5NCJ - chain A; structure by X-ray diffraction, 1.53 A resolution.

== Chain A ==
Name: Leucine hydroxylase
From: Streptomyces sp. DSM 40835
UniProtKB: A0A0E3URV8 (A0A0E3URV8_9ACTN); residues 1-265 here = UniProt positions 1-265
Amino-acid sequence (268 residues; row label = number of the first residue in the row; numbers below 1 keep their minus sign (Gly-2 is residue -2)):
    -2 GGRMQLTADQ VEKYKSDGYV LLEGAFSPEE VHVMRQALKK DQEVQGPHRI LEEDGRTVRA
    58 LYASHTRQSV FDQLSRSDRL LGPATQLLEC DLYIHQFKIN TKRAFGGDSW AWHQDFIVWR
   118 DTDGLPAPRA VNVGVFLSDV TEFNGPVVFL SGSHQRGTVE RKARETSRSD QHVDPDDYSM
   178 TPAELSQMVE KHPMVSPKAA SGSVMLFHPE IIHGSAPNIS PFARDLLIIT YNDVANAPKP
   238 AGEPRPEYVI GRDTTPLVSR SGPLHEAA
Disordered / not traced: -2 to 0, 263-265
Sequence notes: expression tag (-2 to 0)
Metal / ion sites: Mn2+: His110, Asp112, His210 (together with (2S,4R)-5-hydroxyleucine, succinic acid)
Ligand contacts:
  - (2S,4R)-5-hydroxyleucine (HL5): Tyr59, Gln93, Lys95, His110, Asp112, Val115, Trp116, His169, Val170, Pro172, His210, Arg242, Val246, Ile247
  - succinic acid (SIN): Lys95, Asn97, Lys99, Trp107, His110, Asp112, Val144, Phe204, His210, Ser212, Arg221, Leu223, Ile225
From the paper describing this entry:
  - Mn2+ coordination: His110, Asp112, His210
  - conformationally variable residues (loop rearrangement, order/disorder transition, side-chain flip): Leu48 to Ala57, Lys159 to Ser176, Ala232 to Ile247
  - binding site for (2S,4R)-5-hydroxyleucine: Val170, Arg242

== Overview ==
Ligands of chain A: succinic acid and (2S,4R)-5-hydroxyleucine. His110, Asp112 and His210 coordinate Mn2+.
From the paper: a binding site for (2S,4R)-5-hydroxyleucine at Val170 and Arg242; Mn2+ coordination by His110,
Asp112 and His210.
Chain A is Leucine hydroxylase (Streptomyces sp. DSM 40835); the structure, GriE in complex with manganese,
succinate and (2S,4R)-5-hydroxyleucine, was determined by X-ray diffraction (same publication as 5NCH).
